Entry 7N05 (X-ray diffraction, 1.70 A resolution); this record covers chains H and E of the 3 polymer chains in the assembly.

[Chain H]
Molecule: Fab F240 heavy chain
From: Homo sapiens
Notes: antibody fragment or engineered binder
Amino-acid sequence (246 residues; numbered 1 to 234 plus 12 insertion-coded residues; the number before each row is that of its first residue; a row labelled like 82A-82C holds insertion residues (82A, then the next letters in order)):
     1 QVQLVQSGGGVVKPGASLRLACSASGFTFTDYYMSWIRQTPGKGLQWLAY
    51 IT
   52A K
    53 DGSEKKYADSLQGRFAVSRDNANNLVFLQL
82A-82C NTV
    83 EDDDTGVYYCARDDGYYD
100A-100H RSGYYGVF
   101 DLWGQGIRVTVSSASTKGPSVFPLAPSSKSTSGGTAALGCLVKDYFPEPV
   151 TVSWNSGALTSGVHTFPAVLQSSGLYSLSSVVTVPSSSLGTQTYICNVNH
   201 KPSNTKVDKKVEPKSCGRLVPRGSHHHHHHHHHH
Not modelled in the structure: 129-133, 215-234
Disulfide bonds: Cys22-Cys92, Cys140-Cys196

[Chain E]
Molecule: HIV-1 gp41 immunodominant region
Amino-acid sequence (16 residues; each row starts with the number of its first residue):
   595 XWGSSGKLISTTAVPW
Modified positions: ACE (acetyl group) at position 595
What the authors report for this chain:
  - contacts within the chain: Trp596-Ser604, Ser598-Ser604

[Chain H / chain E interface]
Contacting residue pairs - 24 pairs, chain H then chain E:
  Asp31(H) - Ser599(E)
  Asp31(H) - Gly600(E)  hydrogen bond (backbone-backbone)
  Tyr32(H) - Ser599(E)
  Tyr32(H) - Gly600(E)
  Tyr33(H) - Ser599(E)  hydrogen bond (backbone-side chain)
  Lys52A(H) - Ser598(E)  hydrogen bond (side chain-backbone)
  Asp95(H) - Ser599(E)  hydrogen bond (backbone-side chain)
  Asp96(H) - Ser599(E)
  Asp96(H) - Gly600(E)
  Asp96(H) - Lys601(E)  hydrogen bond (side chain-backbone)
  Asp96(H) - Leu602(E)  hydrogen bond (side chain-backbone)
  Asp96(H) - Ile603(E)  hydrogen bond (side chain-backbone)
  Gly97(H) - Ser598(E)
  Gly97(H) - Ser599(E)  hydrogen bond (backbone-backbone)
  Gly97(H) - Ile603(E)
  Tyr98(H) - Trp596(E)  hydrophobic
  Tyr98(H) - Gly597(E)
  Tyr98(H) - Ile603(E)  hydrophobic
  Tyr99(H) - Trp596(E)
  Tyr99(H) - Gly597(E)  hydrogen bond (backbone-backbone)
  Tyr99(H) - Ser598(E)
  Tyr100D(H) - Ser599(E)
  Tyr100E(H) - Ile603(E)
  Val100G(H) - Ile603(E)  hydrophobic
Interface residues without a listed pair, chain H (14 interface residues in all): Asp100, Asp101
Interface residues without a listed pair, chain E (11 interface residues in all): ACE_595, Ser604, Ala607
From the paper, about this interface:
  - epitope / paratope residues, chain H: Lys52A(H), Asp96(H)
  - epitope / paratope residues, chain E: Trp596(E)

[Overview]
14 residues of chain H and 11 residues of chain E are in contact; the contacts include 9 hydrogen bonds. Polar
contacts include Tyr33(H)-Ser599(E), Lys52A(H)-Ser598(E) and Asp95(H)-Ser599(E). From the paper:
epitope/paratope residues Lys52A(H), Asp96(H) and Trp596(E); contacts within the chain involving Trp596(E),
Ser604(E) and Ser598(E).
Chain H is Fab F240 heavy chain (Homo sapiens) and chain E is HIV-1 gp41 immunodominant region; the structure,
Crystal structure of the F240 antibody fragment bound to the HIV-1 gp41 immunodominant region, was determined
by X-ray diffraction together with 7N04, 7N07 and 7N08 from the same study.
